PDB entry 4GHT | X-ray diffraction, 1.96 A resolution | chain A

Chain A:
Protein: 3C proteinase
Organism: Human enterovirus 71
Notes: EC 3.4.22.28
Reference sequence: A9XG43 (A9XG43_9ENTO); residues 1-183 here correspond to UniProt positions 1549-1731 (UniProt number = residue number + 1548)
Sequence (192 residues; row label = number of the first residue in the row; numbering starts at 0):
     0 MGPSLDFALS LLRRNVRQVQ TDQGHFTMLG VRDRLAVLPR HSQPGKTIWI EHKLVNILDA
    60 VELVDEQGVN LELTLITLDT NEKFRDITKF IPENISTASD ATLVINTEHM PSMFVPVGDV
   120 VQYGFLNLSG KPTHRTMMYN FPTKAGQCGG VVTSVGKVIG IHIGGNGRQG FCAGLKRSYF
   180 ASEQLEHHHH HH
Disordered / not traced: 181-191
Construct notes: expression tag (0, 184-191)
Glycans and other covalent adducts: RUPINTRIVIR, bound form (AG7) linked to Cys147
Small-molecule neighbours: RUPINTRIVIR, bound form (AG7; 4-{2-(4-fluoro-benzyl)-6-methyl-5-[(5-methyl-isoxazole-3-carbonyl)-amino]-4-oxo-heptanoylamino}-5-(2-oxo-pyrrolidin-3-yl)-pentanoic acid ethyl ester): Phe25, Arg39, His40, Glu71, Tyr122, Leu125, Asn126, Leu127, Ser128, Lys130, Thr142, Lys143, Ala144, Gly145, His161, Ile162, Gly163, Gly164, Asn165, Phe170

In short:
RUPINTRIVIR, bound form is covalently linked to Cys147.
Chain A is 3C proteinase (Human enterovirus 71); the structure, Crystal structure of EV71 3C proteinase in
complex with AG7088, was determined by X-ray diffraction (same publication as 4GHQ).
